Entry 1W88 (X-ray diffraction, 2.30 A resolution); this record covers chains D and I of the 5 polymer chains in the assembly.

== Chain D ==
Name: Pyruvate dehydrogenase E1 component, beta subunit
Organism: Geobacillus stearothermophilus
Notes: EC 1.2.4.1
Reference sequence: P21874 (ODPB_BACST); residue numbers follow UniProt; this construct covers 1-324
Amino-acid sequence (324 residues; numbered 1 to 324; the number before each row is that of its first residue):
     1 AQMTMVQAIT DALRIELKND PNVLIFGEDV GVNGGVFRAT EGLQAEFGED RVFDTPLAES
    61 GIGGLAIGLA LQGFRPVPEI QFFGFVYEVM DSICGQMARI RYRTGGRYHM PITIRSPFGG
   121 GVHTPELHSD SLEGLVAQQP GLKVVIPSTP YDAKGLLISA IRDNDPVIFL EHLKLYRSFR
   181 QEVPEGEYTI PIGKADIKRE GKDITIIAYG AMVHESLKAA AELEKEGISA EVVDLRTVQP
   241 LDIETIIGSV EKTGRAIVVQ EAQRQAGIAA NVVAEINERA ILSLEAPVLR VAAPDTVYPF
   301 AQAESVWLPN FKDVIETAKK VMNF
Small-molecule neighbours: thiamine diphosphate (TPP): Glu28, Leu57, Glu59, Gln81, Phe85, Glu88

== Chain I ==
Name: Dihydrolipoyllysine-residue acetyltransferase component of pyruvate
Organism: Geobacillus stearothermophilus
Notes: EC 2.3.1.12; fragment: peripheral subunit binding domain (psbd), residues 127-169
Reference sequence: P11961 (ODP2_BACST); residues 123-171 here correspond to UniProt positions 122-170 (UniProt number = residue number - 1)
Amino-acid sequence (49 residues; row label = number of the first residue in the row):
   123 AGPNRRVIAM PSVRKYAREK GVDIRLVQGT GKNGRVLKED IDAFLAGGA
Not modelled in the structure: 123-127, 168-171

== Interface between chain D and chain I ==
Contacting residue pairs (11):
  Ile281(D) with Pro133(I), hydrophobic
  Leu282(D) with Ser134(I); Lys137(I)
  Leu284(D) with Met132(I); Ser134(I)
  Glu285(D) with Met132(I)
  Ala286(D) with Met132(I)
  Asn323(D) with Lys154(I), hydrogen bond (backbone-side chain)
  Phe324(D) with Met132(I), hydrophobic; Lys154(I); Arg157(I), hydrogen bond (backbone-side chain)
Also at the interface, not in a pair above, chain D (8 interface residues in all): Pro287

== Overview ==
The interface between chain D and chain I involves 8 residues on one side and 6 on the other; the contacts
include 2 hydrogen bonds. Polar contacts include Asn323(D)-Lys154(I) and Phe324(D)-Arg157(I). Ligands of chain
D: thiamine diphosphate.
Here chain D is Pyruvate dehydrogenase E1 component, beta subunit and chain I is Dihydrolipoyllysine-residue
acetyltransferase component of pyruvate, both from Geobacillus stearothermophilus. Entry 1W88 (The crystal
structure of pyruvate dehydrogenase E1(D180N,E183Q) bound to the peripheral subunit binding domain of E2) was
determined by X-ray diffraction, deposited together with 1W85.
